PDB entry 7A4H | electron microscopy, 4.50 A resolution (low resolution: residue-level contacts below are approximate; hydrogen-bond / salt-bridge calls are withheld) | chains IO and KO of the 180 polymer chains in the assembly

[Chain IO (and KO)]
Protein: Antitermination protein N, 6,7-dimethyl-8-ribityllumazine synthase
Source organism: Escherichia virus Lambda
Notes: EC 2.5.1.78; chain KO of this document is another copy of the same molecule, construct and numbering; everything in this record applies to it too
UniProt: chimeric construct of P03045, O66529: residues 7-23 from P03045 (REGN_LAMBD) positions 6-22 (UniProt number = residue number - 1); residues 32-101 from O66529 positions 85-154 (UniProt number = residue number + 53); residues 114-197 from O66529 positions 1-84 (UniProt number = residue number - 113)
Sequence (197 residues; row label = number of the first residue in the row):
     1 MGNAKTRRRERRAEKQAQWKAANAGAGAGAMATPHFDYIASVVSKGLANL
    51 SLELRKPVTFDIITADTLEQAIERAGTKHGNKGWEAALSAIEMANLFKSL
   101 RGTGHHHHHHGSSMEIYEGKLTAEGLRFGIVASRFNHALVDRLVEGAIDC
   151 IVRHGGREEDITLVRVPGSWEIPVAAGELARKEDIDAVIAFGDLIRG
Disordered / not traced: 1-36, 103-112, 196-197
Construct notes: cloning artifact (1-6); linker (24-31, 102-113); engineered mutation Val-42 (Glu95 in O66529), Val-58 (Ile111 in O66529), Asp-61 (Gly114 in O66529), Ile-62 (Val115 in O66529), Glu-115 (Gln2 in O66529), Phe-191 (Ile78 in O66529), Asp-193 (Val80 in O66529)
UniProt features mapped onto this chain:
  - active site: His-35 (Proton donor)
  - binding site ((2S)-2-hydroxy-3-oxobutyl phosphate): Ala-32, Thr-33, Arg-74
  - binding site (5-amino-6-(D-ribitylamino)uracil): Phe-60, Lys-82, Phe-135, Asn-136, Ser-169 to Glu-171

[Chain IO / chain KO interface]
Pairs across the interface (5; chain IO residue first):
  Leu-121(IO) / Arg-153(KO)
  Thr-122(IO) / His-154(KO)
  Arg-153(IO) / Leu-121(KO)
  His-154(IO) / Leu-121(KO)
  His-154(IO) / Thr-122(KO)
Other interface residues (no listed pair), chain IO (7 interface residues in all): Glu-92, Lys-120, Gly-155
Other interface residues (no listed pair), chain KO (7 interface residues in all): Glu-92, Lys-120, Gly-155

[In short]
The chain IO/chain KO interface involves 7 residues from each chain. From UniProt: active-site residue
His-35(IO), 3 (2S)-2-hydroxy-3-oxobutyl phosphate-binding residues and 7 residues binding
5-amino-6-(D-ribitylamino)uracil on chain IO.
Both chains are Antitermination protein N, 6,7-dimethyl-8-ribityllumazine synthase (Escherichia virus Lambda).
Entry 7A4H (Aquifex aeolicus lumazine synthase-derived nucleocapsid variant NC-2 (180-mer)) was determined by
electron microscopy, deposited together with 7A4F, 7A4G, 7A4I and 7A4J.
